PDB entry 8ZM3 | electron microscopy, 3.10 A resolution | chains A and G of the 11 polymer chains in the assembly

Chain A:
Molecule: 61-nt RNA strand
Organism: Candidatus Cloacimonetes bacterium ADurb.Bin088
Sequence (61 nucleotides; each row starts with the number of its first residue; numbers below 1 keep their minus sign (G-7 is residue -7)):
    -7 GUGAACCGGAUUGCCGUCAGGAAAUUAGGUGCGCUUAGCAGUAUUCCCCA
    43 CGCAUGUGGGG
Unresolved in the structure: 46, 53

Chain G:
Protein: CRISPR system Cascade subunit CasC
Organism: Candidatus Cloacimonetes bacterium ADurb.Bin088
Reference sequence: A0A1V6F8B5 (A0A1V6F8B5_9BACT); numbering as in UniProt (aligned over 1-378)
Sequence (378 residues; each row starts with the number of its first residue):
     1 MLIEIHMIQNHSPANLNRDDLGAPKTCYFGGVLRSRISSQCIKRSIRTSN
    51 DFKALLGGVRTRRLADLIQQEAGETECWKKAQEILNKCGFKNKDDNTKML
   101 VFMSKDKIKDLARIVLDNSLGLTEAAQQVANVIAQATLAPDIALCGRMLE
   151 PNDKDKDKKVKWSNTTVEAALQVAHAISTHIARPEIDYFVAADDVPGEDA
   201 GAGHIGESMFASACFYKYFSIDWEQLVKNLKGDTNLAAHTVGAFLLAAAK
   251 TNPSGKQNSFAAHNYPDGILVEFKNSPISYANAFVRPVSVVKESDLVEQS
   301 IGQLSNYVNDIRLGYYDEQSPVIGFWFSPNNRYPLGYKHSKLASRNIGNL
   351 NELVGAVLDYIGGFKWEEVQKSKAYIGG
Unresolved in the structure: 55-137, 149-165, 196-203, 315-321, 367-378

Chain A / chain G interface:
Pairs across the interface - 31 pairs, chain A then chain G:
  G-7(A) - Glu168(G)  base contact
  G-7(A) - Gln225(G)  base contact
  C-2(A) - Gly146(G)  phosphate contact
  C-2(A) - Arg147(G)  sugar contact
  C-2(A) - Met148(G)  hydrogen bond to the sugar
  C-1(A) - Gln40(G)  hydrogen bond to the sugar
  C-1(A) - Lys43(G)  salt bridge to the phosphate
  C-1(A) - Arg47(G)  salt bridge to the phosphate
  G0(A) - Gln40(G)  sugar contact
  G0(A) - Cys41(G)  hydrogen bond to the sugar
  G0(A) - Arg44(G)  phosphate contact
  G1(A) - Asn17(G)  hydrogen bond to the phosphate
  G1(A) - Arg18(G)  sugar contact
  G1(A) - Asp19(G)  sugar contact
  G1(A) - Asp20(G)  base contact
  G1(A) - Lys25(G)  salt bridge to the phosphate
  A2(A) - Leu16(G)  phosphate contact
  A2(A) - Asn17(G)  hydrogen bond to the phosphate
  A2(A) - Arg18(G)  hydrogen bond to the phosphate
  U3(A) - Arg18(G)  salt bridge to the phosphate
  U3(A) - Gly255(G)  phosphate contact
  U3(A) - Lys256(G)  phosphate contact
  U4(A) - Asn258(G)  phosphate contact
  G5(A) - Phe189(G)  sugar contact
  G5(A) - Val190(G)  hydrogen bond to the sugar
  C6(A) - Val190(G)  base contact
  C6(A) - Ala191(G)  phosphate contact
  C6(A) - Ala192(G)  hydrogen bond to the phosphate
  C7(A) - Phe189(G)  phosphate contact
  C7(A) - Val190(G)  hydrogen bond to the phosphate
  C7(A) - Ile205(G)  base contact
Other interface residues (no listed pair), chain G (26 interface residues in all): Ser38, Tyr188

Overview:
Chain A and chain G form an interface of 11 and 26 residues respectively, with 9 hydrogen bonds and 4 salt
bridges. Polar pairs include C-2(A)-Met148(G), C-1(A)-Gln40(G) and G0(A)-Cys41(G).
Chain A is a 61-nt RNA strand and chain G is CRISPR system Cascade subunit CasC, both from Candidatus
Cloacimonetes bacterium ADurb.Bin088; the structure, Cryo-EM strcuture of Cas5-HNH Cascade,apo-Conf2, was
determined by electron microscopy together with 8ZOL, 8ZP9, 9JXS and 8ZP7 from the same study.
